Entry 4N0I (X-ray diffraction, 2.00 A resolution); this record covers chains A and B of the 3 polymer chains in the assembly.

== Chain A ==
Name: Glutamyl-tRNA(Gln) amidotransferase subunit A, mitochondrial
Organism: Saccharomyces cerevisiae
Notes: EC 6.3.5.-
Reference sequence: Q03557 (GATA_YEAST); numbering as in UniProt (aligned over 1-464)
Sequence (464 residues; row label = number of the first residue in the row):
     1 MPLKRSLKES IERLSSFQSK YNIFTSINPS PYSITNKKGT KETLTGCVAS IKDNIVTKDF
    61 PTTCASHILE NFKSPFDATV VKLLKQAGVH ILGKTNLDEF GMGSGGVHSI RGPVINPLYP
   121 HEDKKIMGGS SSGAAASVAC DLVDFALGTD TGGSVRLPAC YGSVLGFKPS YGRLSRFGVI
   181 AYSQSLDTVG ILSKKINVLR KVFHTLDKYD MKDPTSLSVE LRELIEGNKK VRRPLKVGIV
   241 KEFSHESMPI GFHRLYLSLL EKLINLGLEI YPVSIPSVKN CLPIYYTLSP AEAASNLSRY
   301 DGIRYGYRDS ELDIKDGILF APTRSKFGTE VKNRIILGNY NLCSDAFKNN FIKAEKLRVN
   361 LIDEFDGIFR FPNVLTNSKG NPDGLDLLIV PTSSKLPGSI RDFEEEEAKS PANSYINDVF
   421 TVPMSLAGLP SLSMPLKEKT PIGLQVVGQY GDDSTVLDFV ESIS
Unresolved in the structure: 1-5, 34-42
Residues lining bound ligands: glutamine (GLN): Gly101, Met102, Gly103, Ser104, Ser130, Asp150, Thr151, Gly152, Gly153, Ser154, Tyr182, Tyr285, Tyr286, Ser289, Arg334, Asp418
Reported in the primary citation:
  - binding site for glutamine: Arg334, Asp418
  - catalytic residues: Lys52, Ser130, Ser154
  - contacts within the chain: Glu330-Arg334

== Chain B ==
Name: Glutamyl-tRNA(Gln) amidotransferase subunit B, mitochondrial
Organism: Saccharomyces cerevisiae
Notes: EC 6.3.5.-
Reference sequence: P33893 (GATB_YEAST); residues 16-329 here = UniProt positions 16-329
Sequence (325 residues; row label = number of the first residue in the row):
    16 IHSHGAPFRP EYALKCGLEI HTQLNTKNKL FSQSTNSATS LVDAPNHHTS YYDIALPGTQ
    76 PVLNLEAILF AMKLSLALGS QVNSISQFDR KHYFYGDQPQ GYQLTQHYRP FARGGKINLS
   136 KELDDIDESA KEIGILQLQI EQDTGKSHYT ETDKDVITLV DLNRSNVPLI ELVTKPDFSD
   196 IKQVRAFIKK YQNLVRHLHI SSGDLETGAM RVDVNLSINE YARVELKNLP NTSSIINAIK
   256 YEYQRQVELI SVGDTSSLME PETRGWTGSS TVKLRSKETT IDYRYMPDPE LPYINLAPDV
   316 ISGVRGLMPQ LPDDLESSGE NLYFQ
Unresolved in the structure: 16-26, 166-170, 265-269, 290-295, 328-340
Construct notes: expression tag (330-340)

== Interface between chain A and chain B ==
Residue-residue contacts - 55 pairs, chain A then chain B:
  Phe72(A) - Pro72(B)
  Pro75(A) - Tyr66(B)  hydrophobic
  Pro75(A) - Leu71(B)  hydrophobic
  Phe76(A) - Tyr66(B)  hydrophobic
  Phe76(A) - Pro72(B)
  Arg176(A) - Gln75(B)
  Arg176(A) - Glu305(B)  salt bridge
  Phe177(A) - Gly73(B)
  Phe177(A) - Gln75(B)  hydrogen bond (backbone-side chain)
  Gly178(A) - Gly73(B)  hydrogen bond (backbone-backbone)
  Ile180(A) - Pro72(B)  hydrophobic
  Gln184(A) - Arg105(B)  hydrogen bond
  Gln184(A) - Pro304(B)
  Gln184(A) - Glu305(B)  hydrogen bond
  Met211(A) - Val77(B)
  Lys212(A) - Gln75(B)
  Lys212(A) - Val77(B)
  Asp213(A) - Gln75(B)  hydrogen bond
  Pro214(A) - Gln75(B)
  Pro214(A) - Pro76(B)
  Thr215(A) - Glu305(B)
  Glu292(A) - Pro304(B)
  Ser295(A) - Arg105(B)  hydrogen bond
  Ser295(A) - His107(B)  hydrogen bond
  Ser295(A) - Tyr117(B)
  Ser295(A) - Met301(B)
  Asn296(A) - Arg105(B)  hydrogen bond
  Ser298(A) - Phe109(B)
  Ser298(A) - Gln115(B)
  Ser298(A) - Gly116(B)
  Arg299(A) - Ala70(B)  hydrogen bond (side chain-backbone)
  Arg299(A) - Leu71(B)
  Arg299(A) - Pro114(B)
  Arg299(A) - Gln115(B)  hydrogen bond (backbone-backbone)
  Arg299(A) - Tyr117(B)
  Arg304(A) - Ile69(B)  hydrogen bond (side chain-backbone)
  Arg304(A) - Pro114(B)  hydrogen bond (side chain-backbone)
  Arg304(A) - Leu177(B)
  Tyr305(A) - Ile69(B)
  Tyr305(A) - Ala70(B)  hydrogen bond (side chain-backbone)
  Tyr305(A) - Leu71(B)  hydrophobic
  Tyr305(A) - Pro72(B)
  Leu319(A) - Phe109(B)
  Leu319(A) - Tyr110(B)  hydrophobic
  Phe320(A) - Phe109(B)  hydrophobic
  Arg324(A) - Phe109(B)
  Asn339(A) - Arg299(B)  hydrogen bond
  Leu342(A) - Arg299(B)
  Leu342(A) - Met301(B)  hydrophobic
  Cys343(A) - Asp297(B)
  Cys343(A) - Arg299(B)
  Ser344(A) - Asp297(B)  hydrogen bond (backbone-side chain)
  Phe347(A) - Tyr123(B)
  Phe347(A) - Tyr300(B)
  Phe347(A) - Pro302(B)
Interface residues without a listed pair, chain A (36 interface residues in all): Val56, Leu69, Val179, Ser185, Ala291, Tyr300, Asp301, Phe351
Interface residues without a listed pair, chain B (29 interface residues in all): Thr74, Gly111, Pro307

== Overview ==
36 residues of chain A face 29 of chain B across their interface; the contacts include 15 hydrogen bonds and 1
salt bridge. Among the polar pairs are Arg176(A)-Glu305(B), Phe177(A)-Gln75(B) and Gln184(A)-Arg105(B). Chain
A binds glutamine. From the paper: catalytic residues Lys52(A), Ser130(A) and Ser154(A); a binding site for
glutamine at Arg334(A) and Asp418(A).
Chain A is Glutamyl-tRNA(Gln) amidotransferase subunit A, mitochondrial and chain B is Glutamyl-tRNA(Gln)
amidotransferase subunit B, mitochondrial, both from Saccharomyces cerevisiae; the structure, Crystal
structure of S. cerevisiae mitochondrial GatFAB in complex with glutamine, was determined by X-ray diffraction
(same publication as 4N0H).
